Entry 8ZC9 (electron microscopy, 3.14 A resolution); this record covers chains A and C of the 6 polymer chains in the assembly.

Chain A:
Molecule: SIR2-like domain-containing protein
Source organism: Bacillus subtilis
Reference sequence: D4G637 (D4G637_BACNB); numbering as in UniProt (aligned over 1-1005)
Chain sequence (1005 residues; row label = number of the first residue in the row):
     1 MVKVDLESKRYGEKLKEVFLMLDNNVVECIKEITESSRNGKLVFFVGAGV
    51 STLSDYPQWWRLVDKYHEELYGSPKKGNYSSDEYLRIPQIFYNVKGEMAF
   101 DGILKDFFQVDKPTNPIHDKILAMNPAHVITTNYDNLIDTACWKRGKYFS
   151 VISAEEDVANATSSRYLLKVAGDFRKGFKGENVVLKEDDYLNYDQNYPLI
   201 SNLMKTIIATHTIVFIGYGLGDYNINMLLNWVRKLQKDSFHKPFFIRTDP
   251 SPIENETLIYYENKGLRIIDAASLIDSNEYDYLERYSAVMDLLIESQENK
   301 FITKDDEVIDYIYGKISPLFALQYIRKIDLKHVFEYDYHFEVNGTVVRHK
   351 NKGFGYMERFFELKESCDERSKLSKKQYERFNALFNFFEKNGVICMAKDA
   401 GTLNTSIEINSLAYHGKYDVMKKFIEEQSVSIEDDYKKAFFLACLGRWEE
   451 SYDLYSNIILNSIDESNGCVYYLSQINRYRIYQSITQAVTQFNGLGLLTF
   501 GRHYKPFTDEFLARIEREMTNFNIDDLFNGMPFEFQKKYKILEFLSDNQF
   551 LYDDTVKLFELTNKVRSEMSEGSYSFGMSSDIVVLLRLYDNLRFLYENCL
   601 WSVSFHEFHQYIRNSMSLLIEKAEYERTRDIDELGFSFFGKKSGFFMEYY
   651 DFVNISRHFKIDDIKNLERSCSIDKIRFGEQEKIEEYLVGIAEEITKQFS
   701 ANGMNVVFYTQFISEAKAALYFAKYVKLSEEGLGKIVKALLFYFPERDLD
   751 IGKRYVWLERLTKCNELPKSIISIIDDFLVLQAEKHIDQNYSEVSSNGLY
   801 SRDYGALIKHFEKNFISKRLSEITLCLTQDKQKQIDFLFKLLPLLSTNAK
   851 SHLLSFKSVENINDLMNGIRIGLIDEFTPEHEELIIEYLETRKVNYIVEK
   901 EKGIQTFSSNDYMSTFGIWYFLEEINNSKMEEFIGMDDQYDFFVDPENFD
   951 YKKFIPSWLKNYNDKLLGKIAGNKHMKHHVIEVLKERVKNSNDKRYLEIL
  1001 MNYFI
Disordered / not traced: 1-5
Construct notes: conflict A171 (His in D4G637)
Ligand contacts: NAD (nicotinamide-adenine-dinucleotide): A48, G49, T52, L53, Q58, W60, N78, Y79, Y84, G217, Y218, G219, T248, D249, Y282, Y286
Reported in the primary citation:
  - binding site for NAD: Q58, W60, Y84, D249, Y282
  - conformationally variable residues (order/disorder transition): I904 to F907
  - catalytic residues: N133, Y134, D135 (by similarity / conservation)
  - mutagenesis - Y134A, D135A, N202A, L1000A/M1001A: decreased catalytic activity on TTP
  - mutagenesis - R86E: decreased catalytic activity
  - mutagenesis - Y260E: unchanged catalytic activity
  - mutagenesis - R86E: decreased stability

Chain C:
Molecule: tail tube protein
Source organism: Bacillus subtilis
Reference sequence: A0A162TY69 (A0A162TY69_BACIU); numbering as in UniProt (aligned over 1-264)
Chain sequence (264 residues; each row starts with the number of its first residue):
     1 MKTVIQDTADVYFKRKSDGKLVFTAEAQTASFSQAISEEKLRGGIGNKPL
    51 YILKSEKEINLTVKNAFFDLEWLAMTQGETIQEETKVKVFDREHGLIVDD
   101 TNKVTLKGKPVSDVTFYNKKGLTYKIAVSTDGTYTIPTAFAAAKDKLTAV
   151 YQIEKVGRRLAIKASKFSERYEVEYRTIAYNPDTEEVYSDIYIQFPNVSP
   201 SGEFEMSLENGNALAPEIKFEALADTDTDEMAVVIEASRDENTAAPVEDT
   251 TGSTQSSDLGGTTE
Disordered / not traced: 80-167, 179-188, 240-264

Interface between chain A and chain C:
Residue-residue contacts (49):
  Y336(A) with E209(C)
  H339(A) with A213(C); L214(C)
  N343(A) with Q6(C)
  H349(A) with N210(C); G211(C), hydrogen bond (side chain-backbone); L214(C)
  T402(A) with I5(C); Q6(C)
  L403(A) with V4(C); I5(C); Q6(C), hydrogen bond (backbone-backbone)
  N404(A) with V4(C); I5(C)
  T405(A) with T3(C), hydrogen bond (backbone-side chain); V4(C), hydrogen bond (backbone-backbone); Q6(C)
  S406(A) with M1(C); K2(C)
  I407(A) with M1(C); K2(C), hydrogen bond (backbone-backbone)
  E408(A) with M1(C)
  E571(A) with S31(C), hydrogen bond
  S573(A) with T29(C); A30(C)
  Y574(A) with Q28(C); T29(C), hydrogen bond (backbone-side chain); A30(C), hydrogen bond (backbone-backbone)
  S575(A) with Q28(C), hydrogen bond (side chain-backbone)
  F576(A) with A27(C); Q28(C), hydrogen bond (backbone-backbone); T177(C)
  G577(A) with D7(C), hydrogen bond (backbone-backbone)
  M578(A) with Q6(C)
  I582(A) with V4(C), hydrophobic; Q6(C)
  L585(A) with K2(C)
  Y589(A) with K2(C)
  L634(A) with F32(C), hydrophobic
  S637(A) with I191(C)
  F638(A) with A30(C), hydrophobic; F32(C), hydrophobic; I193(C), hydrophobic
  F639(A) with D7(C)
  F646(A) with K2(C)
  E648(A) with K2(C)
  D651(A) with K2(C)
  E680(A) with M1(C), hydrogen bond (side chain-backbone)
  K683(A) with M1(C)
Also at the interface, not in a pair above, chain A (38 interface residues in all): A397, G401, L586, D632, K641, S643, G644, Y650
Also at the interface, not in a pair above, chain C (27 interface residues in all): T8, A9, E26, K64, N212, E236
The authors on this interface:
  - interface residues, chain A: L403(A)

In short:
38 residues of chain A face 27 of chain C across their interface; the contacts include 12 hydrogen bonds.
Polar pairs include H349(A)-G211(C), T405(A)-T3(C) and E571(A)-S31(C). From the paper: catalytic residues
N133(A), Y134(A) and D135(A); Y134A, D135A and N202A of chain A, among others, reduce catalytic activity on
TTP; 6 substitutions were tested in all.
Here chain A is SIR2-like domain-containing protein and chain C is tail tube protein, both from Bacillus
subtilis. Entry 8ZC9 (The Cryo-EM structure of DSR2-Tail tube-NAD+ complex) was determined by electron
microscopy (same publication as 8Y13, 8Y34, 8Y3M, 8Y3W and 8Y3Y).
